Entry 8VDR (electron microscopy, 3.70 A resolution); this record covers chain A.

[Chain A]
Molecule: Green fluorescent protein, Talin-1
Source organism: Mus musculus
Reference sequence: P26039 (TLN1_MOUSE); numbering as in UniProt (aligned over 1-2541)
Amino-acid sequence (2804 residues; numbered -262 to 2541; the number before each row is that of its first residue; numbers below 1 keep their minus sign (Met-262 is residue -262)):
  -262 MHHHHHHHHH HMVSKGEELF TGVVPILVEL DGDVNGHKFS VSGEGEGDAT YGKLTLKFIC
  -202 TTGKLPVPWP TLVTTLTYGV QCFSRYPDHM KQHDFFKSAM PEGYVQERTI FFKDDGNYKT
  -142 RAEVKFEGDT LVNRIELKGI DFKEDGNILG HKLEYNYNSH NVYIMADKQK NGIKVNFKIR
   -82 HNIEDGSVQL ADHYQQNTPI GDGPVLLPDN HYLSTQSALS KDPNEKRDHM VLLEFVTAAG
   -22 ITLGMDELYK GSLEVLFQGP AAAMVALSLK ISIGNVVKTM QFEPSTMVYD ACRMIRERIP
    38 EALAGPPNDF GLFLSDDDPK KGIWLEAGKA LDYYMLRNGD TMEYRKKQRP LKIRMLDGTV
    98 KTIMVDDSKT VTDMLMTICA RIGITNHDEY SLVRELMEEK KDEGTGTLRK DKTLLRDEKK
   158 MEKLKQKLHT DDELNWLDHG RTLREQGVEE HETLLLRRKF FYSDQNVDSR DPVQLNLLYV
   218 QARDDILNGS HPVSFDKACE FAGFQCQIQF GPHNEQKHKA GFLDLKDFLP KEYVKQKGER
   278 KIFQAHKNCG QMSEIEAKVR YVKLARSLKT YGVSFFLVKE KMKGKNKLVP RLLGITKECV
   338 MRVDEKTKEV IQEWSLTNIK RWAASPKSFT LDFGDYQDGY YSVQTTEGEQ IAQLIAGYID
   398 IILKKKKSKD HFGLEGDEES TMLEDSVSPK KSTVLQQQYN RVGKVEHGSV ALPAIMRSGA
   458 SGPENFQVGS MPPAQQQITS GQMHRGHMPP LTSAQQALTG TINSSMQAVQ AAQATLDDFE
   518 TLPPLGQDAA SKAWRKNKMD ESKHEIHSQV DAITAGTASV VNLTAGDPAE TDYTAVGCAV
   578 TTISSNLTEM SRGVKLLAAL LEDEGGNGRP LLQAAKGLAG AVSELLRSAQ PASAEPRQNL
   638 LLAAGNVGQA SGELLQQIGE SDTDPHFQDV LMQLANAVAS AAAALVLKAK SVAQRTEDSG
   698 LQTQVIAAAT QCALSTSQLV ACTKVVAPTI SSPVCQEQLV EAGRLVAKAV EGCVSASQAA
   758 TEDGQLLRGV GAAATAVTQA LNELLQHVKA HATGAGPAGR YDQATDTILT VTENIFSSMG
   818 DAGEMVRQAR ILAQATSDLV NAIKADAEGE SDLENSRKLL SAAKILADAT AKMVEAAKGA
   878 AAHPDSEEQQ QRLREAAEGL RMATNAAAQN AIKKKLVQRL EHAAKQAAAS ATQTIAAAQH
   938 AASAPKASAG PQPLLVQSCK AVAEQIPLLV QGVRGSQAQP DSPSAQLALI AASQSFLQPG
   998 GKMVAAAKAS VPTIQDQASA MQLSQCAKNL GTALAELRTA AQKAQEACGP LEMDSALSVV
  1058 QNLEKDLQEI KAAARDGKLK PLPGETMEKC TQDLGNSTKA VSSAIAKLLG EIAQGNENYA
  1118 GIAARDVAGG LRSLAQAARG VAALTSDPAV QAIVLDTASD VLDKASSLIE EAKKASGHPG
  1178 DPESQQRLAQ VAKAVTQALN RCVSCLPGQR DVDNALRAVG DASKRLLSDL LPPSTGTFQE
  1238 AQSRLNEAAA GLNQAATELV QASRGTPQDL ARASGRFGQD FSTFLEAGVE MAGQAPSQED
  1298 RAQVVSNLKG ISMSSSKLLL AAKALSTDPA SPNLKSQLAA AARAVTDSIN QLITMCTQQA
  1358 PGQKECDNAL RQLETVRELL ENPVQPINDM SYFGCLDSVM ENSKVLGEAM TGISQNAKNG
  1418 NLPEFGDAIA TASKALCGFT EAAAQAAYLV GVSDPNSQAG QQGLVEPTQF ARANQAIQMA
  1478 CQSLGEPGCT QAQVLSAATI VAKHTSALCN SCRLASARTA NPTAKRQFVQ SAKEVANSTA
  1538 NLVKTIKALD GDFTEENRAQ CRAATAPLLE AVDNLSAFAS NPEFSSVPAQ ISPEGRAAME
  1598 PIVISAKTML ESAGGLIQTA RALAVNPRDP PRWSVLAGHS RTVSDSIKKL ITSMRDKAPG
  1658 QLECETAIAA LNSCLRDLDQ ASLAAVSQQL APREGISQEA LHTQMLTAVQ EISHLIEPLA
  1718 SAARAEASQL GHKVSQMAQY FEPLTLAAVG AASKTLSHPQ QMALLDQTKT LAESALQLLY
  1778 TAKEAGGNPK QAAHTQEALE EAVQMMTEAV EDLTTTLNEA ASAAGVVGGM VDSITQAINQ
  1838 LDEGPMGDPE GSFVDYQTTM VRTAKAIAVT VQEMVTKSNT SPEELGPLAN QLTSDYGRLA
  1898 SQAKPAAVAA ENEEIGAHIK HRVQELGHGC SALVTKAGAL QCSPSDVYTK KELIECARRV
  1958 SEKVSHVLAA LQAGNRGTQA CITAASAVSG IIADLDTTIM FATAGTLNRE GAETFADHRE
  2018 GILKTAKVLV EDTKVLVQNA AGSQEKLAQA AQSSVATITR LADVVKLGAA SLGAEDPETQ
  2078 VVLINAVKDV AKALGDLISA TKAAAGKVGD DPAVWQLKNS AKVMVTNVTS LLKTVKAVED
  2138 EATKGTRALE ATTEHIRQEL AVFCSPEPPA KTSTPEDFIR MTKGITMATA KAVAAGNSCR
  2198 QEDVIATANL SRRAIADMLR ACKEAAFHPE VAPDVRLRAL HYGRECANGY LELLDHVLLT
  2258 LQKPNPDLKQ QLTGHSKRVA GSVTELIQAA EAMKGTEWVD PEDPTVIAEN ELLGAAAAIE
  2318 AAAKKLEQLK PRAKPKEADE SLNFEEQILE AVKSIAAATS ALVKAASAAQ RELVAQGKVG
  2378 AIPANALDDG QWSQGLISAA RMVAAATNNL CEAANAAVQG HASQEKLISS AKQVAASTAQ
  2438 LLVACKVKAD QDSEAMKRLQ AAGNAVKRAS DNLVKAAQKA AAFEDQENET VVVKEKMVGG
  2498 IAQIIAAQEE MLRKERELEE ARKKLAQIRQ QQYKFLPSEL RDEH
Unresolved in the structure: -262 to 207, 406-484, 2139-2541
Differences from the reference sequence: conflict Leu639 (Gln in P26039), Asn673 (Lys in P26039), Leu1227 (Ser in P26039), Val2349 (Ala in P26039)
Swiss-Prot annotation at these positions:
  - modified residue: Thr167 (Phosphothreonine), Ser405 (Phosphoserine), Ser425 (Phosphoserine), Ser446 (Phosphoserine), Ser620 (Phosphoserine), Ser729 (Phosphoserine), Ser1021 (Phosphoserine), Tyr1116 (Phosphotyrosine), Thr1142 (Phosphothreonine), Ser1201 (Phosphoserine), Ser1225 (Phosphoserine), Thr1263 (Phosphothreonine), Ser1323 (Phosphoserine), Ser1328 (Phosphoserine), Lys1544 (N6-acetyllysine), Ser1849 (Phosphoserine), Thr1855 (Phosphothreonine), Ser1878 (Phosphoserine), Lys2031 (N6-acetyllysine), Ser2040 (Phosphoserine) and 1 more in UniProt
  - mutagenesis: Thr809 (T809I: Reduces stability and binding to VCL with little effect on binding to APBB1IP; when associated with V-833; V-867 and I-901), Thr833 (T833V: Reduces stability and binding to VCL with little effect on binding to APBB1IP; when associated with I-809; V-867 and I-901), Thr867 (T867V: Reduces stability and binding to VCL with little effect on binding to APBB1IP; when associated with I-809; V-833 and I-901), Thr901 (T901I: Reduces stability and binding to VCL with little effect on binding to APBB1IP; when associated with I-809; V-833 and V-867), Gly1404 (G1404L: Does not affect focal adhesion (FA) formation, cell adhesion and spreading. Impairs the interaction with KANK1 and abrogates KANK1 association with FAs ...), Trp1630 (W1630A: Impairs the interaction with KANK1), Ser1641 (S1641E: Does not significantly affect the interaction with KANK1)

[Summary]
Curated annotation (UniProt) lists 7 mutagenesis sites.
Chain A is Green fluorescent protein, Talin-1 (Mus musculus); the structure, Cryogenic electron microscopy
model of full-length talin without R12 and FABD, was determined by electron microscopy (same publication as
8VDO, 8VDP and 8VDQ).
